4ZTY - chain A; structure by X-ray diffraction, 1.88 A resolution.

[Chain A]
Name: Cobalamin-Independent Methionine synthase
Organism: Neurospora crassa
Notes: EC 2.1.1.14
UniProt: Q8X1E4 (Q8X1E4_NEUCS); residues 1-769 here = UniProt positions 1-769
Chain sequence (769 residues; numbered 1 to 769; the number before each row is that of its first residue):
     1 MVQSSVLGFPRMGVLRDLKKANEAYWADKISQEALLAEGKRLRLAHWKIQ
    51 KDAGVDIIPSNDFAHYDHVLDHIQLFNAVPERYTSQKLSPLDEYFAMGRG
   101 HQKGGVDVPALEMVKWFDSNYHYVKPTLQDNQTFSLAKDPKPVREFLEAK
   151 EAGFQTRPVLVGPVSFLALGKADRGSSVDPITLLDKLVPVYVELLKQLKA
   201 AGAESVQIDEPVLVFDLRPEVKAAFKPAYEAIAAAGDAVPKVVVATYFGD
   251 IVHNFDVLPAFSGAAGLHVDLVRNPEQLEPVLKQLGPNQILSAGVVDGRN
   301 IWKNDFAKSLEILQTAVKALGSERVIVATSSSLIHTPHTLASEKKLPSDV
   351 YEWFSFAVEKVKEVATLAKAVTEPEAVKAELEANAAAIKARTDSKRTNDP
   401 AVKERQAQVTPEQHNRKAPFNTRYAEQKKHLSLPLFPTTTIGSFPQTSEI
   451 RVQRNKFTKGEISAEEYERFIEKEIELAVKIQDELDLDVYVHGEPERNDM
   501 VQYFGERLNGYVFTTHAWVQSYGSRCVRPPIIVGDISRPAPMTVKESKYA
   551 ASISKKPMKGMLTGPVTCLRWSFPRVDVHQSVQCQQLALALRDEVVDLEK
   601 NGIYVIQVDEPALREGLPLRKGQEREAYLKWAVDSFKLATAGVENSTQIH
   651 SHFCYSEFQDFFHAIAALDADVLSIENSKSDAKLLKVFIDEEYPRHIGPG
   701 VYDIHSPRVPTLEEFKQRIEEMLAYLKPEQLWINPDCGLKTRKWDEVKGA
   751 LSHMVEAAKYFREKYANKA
Disordered / not traced: 1
Ion coordination: Cd2+ site 1 near Glu-426 (its only coordinating residue here); Cd2+ site 2: His-652, Cys-654, Glu-676, Cys-737; Cd2+ site 3 near Cys-654 (its only coordinating residue here); Cd2+ site 4: Cys-654, Glu-676; Cd2+ site 5: His-663, Glu-691; Cd2+ site 6: Glu-676, His-705, Cys-737

[In short]
The Cd2+ site 2 is built by His-652, Cys-654, Glu-676 and Cys-737. Cys-654 and Glu-676 form the Cd2+ site 4.
Chain A is Cobalamin-Independent Methionine synthase (Neurospora crassa); the structure, Neurospora crassa
cobalamin-independent methionine synthase complexed with Cd2+, was determined by X-ray diffraction together
with 4ZTX from the same study.
